9H90 - chains a and J of the 18 polymer chains in the assembly; structure by electron microscopy, 2.80 A resolution.

Chain a:
Molecule: 16S ribosomal RNA
Source organism: Vibrio natriegens
Sequence (1544 nucleotides; row label = number of the first residue in the row):
     1 AAAUUGAAGAGUUUGAUCAUGGCUCAGAUUGAACGCUGGCGGCAGGCCUA
    51 ACACAUGCAAGUCGAGCGGAAACGAGUUAUCUGAACCUUCGGGGAACGAU
   101 AACGGCGUCGAGCGGCGGACGGGUGAGUAAUGCCUAGGAAAUUGCCCUGA
   151 UGUGGGGGAUAACCAUUGGAAACGAUGGCUAAUACCGCAUGAUGCCUACG
   201 GGCCAAAGAGGGGGACCUUCGGGCCUCUCGCGUCAGGAUAUGCCUAGGUG
   251 GGAUUAGCUAGUUGGUGAGGUAAGGGCUCACCAAGGCGACGAUCCCUAGC
   301 UGGUCUGAGAGGAUGAUCAGCCACACUGGAACUGAGACACGGUCCAGACU
   351 CCUACGGGAGGCAGCAGUGGGGAAUAUUGCACAAUGGGCGCAAGCCUGAU
   401 GCAGCCAUGCCGCGUGUGUGAAGAAGGCCUUCGGGUUGUAAAGCACUUUC
   451 AGUCGUGAGGAAGGUAGUGUAGUUAAUAGCUGCAUUAUUUGACGUUAGCG
   501 ACAGAAGAAGCACCGGCUAACUCCGUGCCAGCAGCCGCGGUAAUACGGAG
   551 GGUGCGAGCGUUAAUCGGAAUUACUGGGCGUAAAGCGCAUGCAGGUGGUU
   601 UGUUAAGUCAGAUGUGAAAGCCCGGGGCUCAACCUCGGAAUAGCAUUUGA
   651 AACUGGCAGACUAGAGUACUGUAGAGGGGGGUAGAAUUUCAGGUGUAGCG
   701 GUGAAAUGCGUAGAGAUCUGAAGGAAUACCGGUGGCGAAGGCGGCCCCCU
   751 GGACAGAUACUGACACUCAGAUGCGAAAGCGUGGGGAGCAAACAGGAUUA
   801 GAUACCCUGGUAGUCCACGCCGUAAACGAUGUCUACUUGGAGGUUGUGGC
   851 CUUGAGCCGUGGCUUUCGGAGCUAACGCGUUAAGUAGACCGCCUGGGGAG
   901 UACGGUCGCAAGAUUAAAACUCAAAUGAAUUGACGGGGGCCCGCACAAGC
   951 GGUGGAGCAUGUGGUUUAAUUCGAUGCAACGCGAAGAACCUUACCUACUC
  1001 UUGACAUCCAGAGAACUUUUCAGAGAUGAAUUGGUGCCUUCGGGAACUCU
  1051 GAGACAGGUGCUGCAUGGCUGUCGUCAGCUCGUGUUGUGAAAUGUUGGGU
  1101 UAAGUCCCGCAACGAGCGCAACCCUUAUCCUUGUUUGCCAGCGAGUAAUG
  1151 UCGGGAACUCCAGGGAGACUGCCGGUGAUAAACCGGAGGAAGGUGGGGAU
  1201 GACGUCAAGUCAUCAUGGCCCUUACGAGUAGGGCUACACACGUGCUACAA
  1251 UGGCGCAUACAGAGGGCGGCCAACUUGCGAAAGUGAGCGAAUCCCAAAAA
  1301 GUGCGUCGUAGUCCGGAUUGGAGUCUGCAACUCGACUCCAUGAAGUCGGA
  1351 AUCGCUAGUAAUCGUGGAUCAGAAUGCCACGGUGAAUACGUUCCCGGGCC
  1401 UUGUACACACCGCCCGUCACACCAUGGGAGUGGGCUGCAAAAGAAGUAGG
  1451 UAGUUUAACCUUCGGGGGGACGCUUACCACUUUGUGGUUCAUGACUGGGG
  1501 UGAAGUCGUAACAAGGUAGCGCUAGGGGAACCUGGCGCUGGAUC
Unresolved in the structure: 73-107
Residues lining bound ligands: spectinomycin (SCM): C1073, G1074, C1076, G1078, C1079, A1202, C1203, G1204, U1205, G1397, G1398, C1399

Chain J:
Molecule: 30S ribosomal protein S10
Source organism: Vibrio natriegens
Reference sequence: A0AAN0Y0R4 (A0AAN0Y0R4_VIBNA); numbering as in UniProt (aligned over 1-103)
Chain sequence (103 residues; each row starts with the number of its first residue):
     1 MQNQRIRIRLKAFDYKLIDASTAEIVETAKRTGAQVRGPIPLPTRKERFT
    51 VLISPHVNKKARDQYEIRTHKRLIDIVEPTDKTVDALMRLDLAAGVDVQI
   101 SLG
Unresolved in the structure: 77-93

Interface between chain a and chain J:
Pairs across the interface - 75 pairs, chain a then chain J:
  G973(a) - His56(J)  hydrogen bond to the sugar
  G973(a) - Val57(J)  base contact
  A974(a) - His56(J)  hydrogen bond to the sugar
  A974(a) - Val57(J)  sugar contact
  A979(a) - Asn58(J)  phosphate contact
  C982(a) - Val57(J)  base contact
  C982(a) - Asn58(J)  sugar contact
  C982(a) - Lys59(J)  salt bridge to the phosphate
  G983(a) - Leu52(J)  sugar contact
  G983(a) - Pro55(J)  sugar contact
  G983(a) - His56(J)  sugar contact
  G983(a) - Val57(J)  sugar contact
  G983(a) - Lys59(J)  salt bridge to the phosphate
  A985(a) - Thr50(J)  base contact
  A985(a) - Lys59(J)  salt bridge to the phosphate
  A985(a) - Arg62(J)  hydrogen bond to the base
  G1068(a) - Pro55(J)  base contact
  C1069(a) - Ile53(J)  hydrogen bond to the sugar
  C1069(a) - Pro55(J)  base contact
  U1070(a) - Ile53(J)  phosphate contact
  U1070(a) - Ser54(J)  sugar contact
  U1070(a) - Pro55(J)  sugar contact
  U1070(a) - Asn58(J)  hydrogen bond to the sugar
  U1070(a) - Ala61(J)  phosphate contact
  G1071(a) - Asn58(J)  sugar contact
  G1071(a) - Ala61(J)  phosphate contact
  C1124(a) - Arg68(J)  hydrogen bond to the sugar
  U1125(a) - Arg68(J)  salt bridge to the phosphate
  G1133(a) - Gly38(J)  hydrogen bond to the sugar
  G1133(a) - Pro39(J)  hydrogen bond to the sugar
  G1133(a) - Ile40(J)  sugar contact
  G1133(a) - Pro41(J)  base contact
  U1134(a) - Arg37(J)  phosphate contact
  U1134(a) - Gly38(J)  phosphate contact
  U1134(a) - Ile40(J)  sugar contact
  U1135(a) - Arg7(J)  hydrogen bond to the phosphate
  U1135(a) - Arg37(J)  salt bridge to the phosphate
  U1135(a) - Ile40(J)  base contact
  U1135(a) - Leu42(J)  base contact
  U1136(a) - Arg7(J)  salt bridge to the phosphate
  U1136(a) - Arg9(J)  hydrogen bond to the base
  U1136(a) - Leu42(J)  base contact
  U1136(a) - Leu73(J)  base contact
  C1161(a) - Pro41(J)  sugar contact
  C1161(a) - Leu42(J)  sugar contact
  C1161(a) - Pro43(J)  sugar contact
  A1162(a) - Pro41(J)  sugar contact
  A1162(a) - Leu42(J)  sugar contact
  A1162(a) - Pro43(J)  phosphate contact
  A1162(a) - Thr44(J)  hydrogen bond to the phosphate
  A1162(a) - Arg72(J)  hydrogen bond to the phosphate
  G1163(a) - Tyr15(J)  phosphate contact
  G1163(a) - Asp19(J)  hydrogen bond to the sugar
  G1163(a) - Thr44(J)  phosphate contact
  G1163(a) - His70(J)  salt bridge to the phosphate
  G1163(a) - Arg72(J)  salt bridge to the phosphate
  G1164(a) - Tyr15(J)  hydrogen bond to the phosphate
  G1209(a) - Ser54(J)  base contact
  G1209(a) - Pro55(J)  base contact
  G1209(a) - His56(J)  sugar contact
  U1210(a) - Pro55(J)  base contact
  U1210(a) - His56(J)  sugar contact
  U1213(a) - Pro55(J)  base contact
  G1265(a) - Arg45(J)  salt bridge to the phosphate
  G1265(a) - Glu47(J)  phosphate contact
  G1266(a) - Arg45(J)  salt bridge to the phosphate
  A1290(a) - Lys11(J)  salt bridge to the phosphate
  A1291(a) - Pro43(J)  base contact
  A1291(a) - Lys71(J)  salt bridge to the phosphate
  U1292(a) - Arg9(J)  base contact
  C1377(a) - Arg62(J)  hydrogen bond to the sugar
  C1378(a) - Thr50(J)  hydrogen bond to the sugar
  C1378(a) - Arg62(J)  sugar contact
  C1378(a) - Gln64(J)  phosphate contact
  A1379(a) - Gln64(J)  hydrogen bond to the phosphate
Other interface residues (no listed pair), chain a (32 interface residues in all): G1264
Other interface residues (no listed pair), chain J (35 interface residues in all): Arg5, Lys46, Asp75

Summary:
Chain a and chain J form an interface of 32 and 35 residues respectively, with 17 hydrogen bonds and 12 salt
bridges. Among the polar pairs are A985(a)-Arg62(J), U1136(a)-Arg9(J) and G973(a)-His56(J). Bound to chain a:
spectinomycin.
Chain a is 16S ribosomal RNA and chain J is 30S ribosomal protein S10, both from Vibrio natriegens; the
structure, Cryo-EM structure of the Vibrio natrigens 30S ribosomal subunit in complex with spectinomycin, was
determined by electron microscopy.
